Entry 3WS3 (X-ray diffraction, 2.33 A resolution); this record covers chains A and B of the 3 polymer chains in the assembly.

[Chain A]
Protein: H-2 class I histocompatibility antigen, D-B alpha chain
From: Mus musculus
Notes: fragment: extracellular domain
Reference sequence: P01899 (HA11_MOUSE); residue numbers follow UniProt; this construct covers 26-298
Sequence (273 residues; numbered 26 to 298; the number before each row is that of its first residue):
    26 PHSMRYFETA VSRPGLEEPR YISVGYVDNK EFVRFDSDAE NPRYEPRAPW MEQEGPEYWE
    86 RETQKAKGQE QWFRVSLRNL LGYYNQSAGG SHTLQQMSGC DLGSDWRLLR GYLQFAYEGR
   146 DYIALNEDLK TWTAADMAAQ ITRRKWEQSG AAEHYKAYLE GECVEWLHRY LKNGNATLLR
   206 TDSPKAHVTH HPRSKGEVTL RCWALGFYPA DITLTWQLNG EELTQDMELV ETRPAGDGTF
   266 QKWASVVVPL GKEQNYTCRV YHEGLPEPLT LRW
Disordered / not traced: 200-202, 220-221, 243-244
Disulfide bonds: Cys125-Cys188, Cys227-Cys283

[Chain B]
Protein: Beta-2-microglobulin
From: Mus musculus
Reference sequence: P01887 (B2MG_MOUSE); residues 21-119 here = UniProt positions 21-119
Sequence (100 residues; each row starts with the number of its first residue):
    20 MIQKTPQIQV YSRHPPENGK PNILNCYVTQ FHPPHIEIQM LKNGKKIPKV EMSDMSFSKD
    80 WSFYILAHTE FTPTETDTYA CRVKHDSMAE PKTVYWDRDM
Sequence notes: expression tag (20)
Disulfide bonds: Cys45-Cys100

[Interface between chain A and chain B]
Residue-residue contacts (52):
  Phe32(A) with Phe76(B); Lys78(B)
  Glu33(A) with Phe76(B)
  Thr34(A) with Phe76(B); Phe82(B)
  Arg45(A) with Met74(B)
  Ile47(A) with Met74(B), hydrophobic
  Tyr51(A) with Ser75(B), hydrogen bond
  Arg59(A) with Asp73(B); Met74(B), hydrogen bond (side chain-backbone); Ser75(B)
  Arg72(A) with Asp73(B), salt bridge
  Thr118(A) with His51(B), hydrogen bond; Pro53(B)
  Gln120(A) with Phe76(B); Trp80(B), hydrogen bond (side chain-backbone); Phe82(B)
  Gln121(A) with Phe76(B)
  Met122(A) with Phe76(B), hydrophobic; Lys78(B); Trp80(B), hydrophobic
  Gln139(A) with Trp80(B)
  Phe140(A) with Trp80(B)
  Ala141(A) with Trp80(B)
  Glu143(A) with Ile21(B); His51(B)
  Gly144(A) with His51(B), hydrogen bond (backbone-side chain); Trp80(B)
  Arg145(A) with Ile21(B)
  Asp146(A) with Trp80(B), hydrogen bond
  His216(A) with Asp118(B)
  Arg226(A) with Asp118(B), hydrogen bond (side chain-backbone); Met119(B)
  Trp228(A) with Asp118(B); Met119(B)
  Val255(A) with Gln28(B)
  Glu256(A) with Gln28(B), hydrogen bond (backbone-side chain)
  Thr257(A) with Tyr46(B)
  Arg258(A) with Gln28(B), hydrogen bond; Tyr30(B); Tyr46(B); Met119(B), hydrogen bond (side chain-backbone)
  Pro259(A) with Tyr30(B), hydrogen bond (backbone-side chain); Tyr46(B)
  Ala260(A) with Arg32(B), hydrogen bond (backbone-side chain); Asn44(B), hydrogen bond (backbone-side chain)
  Gly261(A) with Arg32(B)
  Asp262(A) with Arg32(B)
  Gln266(A) with Tyr30(B); Ser31(B); Arg32(B), hydrogen bond (side chain-backbone)
  Trp268(A) with Met119(B), hydrogen bond (side chain-backbone)
Other interface residues (no listed pair), chain A (36 interface residues in all): Val36, Val49, Glu56, Leu230
Other interface residues (no listed pair), chain B (23 interface residues in all): Pro34, Pro52, Ser77, Tyr83, Leu85

[Summary]
36 residues of chain A face 23 of chain B across their interface; the contacts include 15 hydrogen bonds and 1
salt bridge. Among the polar pairs are Arg72(A)-Asp73(B), Tyr51(A)-Ser75(B) and Arg59(A)-Met74(B).
Chain A is H-2 class I histocompatibility antigen, D-B alpha chain and chain B is Beta-2-microglobulin, both
from Mus musculus; the structure, Crystal Structure of H-2D in complex with an insulin derived peptide, was
determined by X-ray diffraction together with 3WS6 from the same study.
